PDB entry 6ILM | electron microscopy, 3.40 A resolution | chains A and C of the 6 polymer chains in the assembly

# Chain A
Name: Capsid protein VP1
Organism: Echovirus E6
Sequence (289 residues; row label = number of the first residue in the row):
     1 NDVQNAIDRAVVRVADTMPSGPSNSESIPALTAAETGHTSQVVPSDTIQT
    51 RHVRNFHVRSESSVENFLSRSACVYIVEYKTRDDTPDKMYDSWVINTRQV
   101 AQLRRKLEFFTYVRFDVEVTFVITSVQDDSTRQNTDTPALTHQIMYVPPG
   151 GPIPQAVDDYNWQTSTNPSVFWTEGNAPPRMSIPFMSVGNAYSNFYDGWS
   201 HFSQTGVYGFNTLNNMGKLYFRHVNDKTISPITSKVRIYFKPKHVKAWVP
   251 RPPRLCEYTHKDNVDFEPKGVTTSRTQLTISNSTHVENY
Bound ions: K+: Val14, Asp16
Ligand contacts: sphingosine (SPH): Ile95, Thr97, Arg98, Leu107, Val113, Phe115, Val117, Val119, Tyr146, Pro168, Met181, Ile183, Met186, Tyr192, Asn194, Asn214, Met216, Leu219, Phe240

# Chain C
Name: Capsid protein VP3
Organism: Echovirus E6
Sequence (238 residues; numbered 1 to 238; the number before each row is that of its first residue):
     1 GLPVMNTPGSNQFLTSDDYQSPTAMPQFDVTPEMNIPGEVKNLMEIAEVD
    51 SVVPVNNVNENVNSLEAYRIPVHSVTETGAQVFGFTLQPGADTVMERTLL
   101 GEILNYYANWSGSIKLTFMYCGSAMATGKFLLAYSPPGAGVPKNRREAML
   151 GTHIIWDIGLQSSCVLCVPWISQTHYRFVSKDIYTDAGFITCWYQTSIVV
   201 PAEVQNQSVILCFVSACNDFSVRLLRDSPFVRQTAFYQ

# Chain A / chain C interface
Contacting residue pairs - 161 pairs, chain A then chain C:
  Val14(A) with Asn218(C); Ser221(C)
  Ala15(A) with Asn218(C), hydrogen bond (backbone-backbone); Asp219(C)
  Thr17(A) with Asp219(C)
  Ala30(A) with Ser163(C); Cys164(C); Val165(C)
  Leu31(A) with Trp156(C); Gln161(C)
  Thr32(A) with Gln161(C); Ser163(C); Val165(C)
  Ala33(A) with Ser163(C)
  Ala34(A) with Thr117(C); Ser163(C), hydrogen bond (backbone-side chain)
  Glu35(A) with Met119(C); Ser162(C), hydrogen bond
  Thr39(A) with Glu48(C); Val49(C); Asp50(C), hydrogen bond (side chain-backbone)
  Ser40(A) with Lys115(C), hydrogen bond (backbone-side chain); Val165(C)
  Gln41(A) with Lys115(C)
  Val42(A) with Lys115(C); Val165(C), hydrophobic; Cys167(C); Cys217(C)
  Pro44(A) with Ser113(C); Cys167(C), hydrophobic
  Ile48(A) with Thr152(C); Pro169(C), hydrophobic
  His57(A) with Ser111(C); His175(C); Tyr176(C); Ser221(C)
  Arg59(A) with Asn42(C); Met44(C); Glu48(C), salt bridge; Cys217(C), hydrogen bond (side chain-backbone); Asn218(C), hydrogen bond (side chain-backbone); Asp219(C); Phe220(C), hydrogen bond (side chain-backbone); Ser221(C)
  Glu61(A) with Tyr107(C); Arg223(C); Leu225(C)
  Ser62(A) with Asn42(C), hydrogen bond (backbone-side chain); Leu43(C), hydrogen bond (backbone-backbone); Met44(C); Tyr107(C); Val222(C)
  Ser63(A) with Lys41(C); Asn42(C)
  Asn66(A) with Leu225(C)
  Phe67(A) with Leu43(C), hydrophobic; Tyr106(C), hydrophobic; Tyr107(C); Leu225(C), hydrophobic
  Arg70(A) with Leu225(C)
  Ser71(A) with Phe13(C); Thr15(C)
  Ile76(A) with Phe236(C), hydrophobic
  Arg98(A) with Tyr237(C)
  Gln99(A) with Gln233(C); Phe236(C); Tyr237(C)
  Val100(A) with Gln233(C)
  Ala101(A) with Val231(C), hydrophobic; Gln233(C); Tyr237(C)
  Gln102(A) with Val231(C)
  Arg104(A) with Tyr237(C)
  Arg105(A) with Glu102(C), salt bridge; Tyr106(C), hydrogen bond; Phe230(C); Val231(C)
  Phe109(A) with Tyr106(C), hydrophobic
  Phe110(A) with Val40(C), hydrophobic; Leu43(C), hydrophobic; Ile46(C), hydrophobic
  Arg114(A) with Val30(C); Thr31(C), hydrogen bond (side chain-backbone)
  Thr120(A) with Phe13(C)
  Pro168(A) with Ala24(C)
  Ala177(A) with Asn11(C)
  Arg180(A) with Phe13(C); Asp17(C), salt bridge; Tyr19(C); Ser21(C)
  Met181(A) with Ser21(C); Pro22(C)
  Ser182(A) with Ser21(C), hydrogen bond; Pro22(C), hydrogen bond (backbone-backbone); Thr23(C); Ala24(C), hydrogen bond (backbone-backbone)
  Pro184(A) with Thr23(C); Phe28(C), hydrophobic
  Phe185(A) with Phe28(C); Val30(C), hydrophobic; Thr31(C)
  Met186(A) with Phe28(C), hydrophobic
  Ser187(A) with Thr31(C)
  Gly189(A) with Thr31(C)
  Asn190(A) with Thr31(C); Pro32(C); Met34(C), hydrogen bond
  Lys241(A) with Asp17(C)
  Lys246(A) with Glu33(C); Glu39(C), salt bridge
  Ala247(A) with Glu39(C); Val40(C), hydrogen bond (backbone-backbone)
  Trp248(A) with Glu33(C); Ile36(C), hydrogen bond (side chain-backbone); Gly38(C); Glu39(C)
  Val249(A) with Gly38(C), hydrogen bond (backbone-backbone)
  Pro250(A) with Val40(C); Ile46(C), hydrophobic
  Pro253(A) with Leu99(C); Glu102(C)
  Leu255(A) with Arg97(C)
  Tyr258(A) with Tyr237(C), hydrophobic
  His260(A) with Tyr237(C)
  Lys261(A) with Tyr237(C), hydrogen bond (backbone-backbone)
  Lys269(A) with Arg97(C)
  Gly270(A) with Asn63(C)
  Val271(A) with Pro54(C), hydrophobic; Val62(C); Tyr68(C); Arg97(C)
  Thr272(A) with Val62(C); Thr93(C), hydrogen bond (side chain-backbone)
  Thr273(A) with Asn57(C); Thr93(C), hydrogen bond (backbone-side chain)
  Ser274(A) with Asn57(C), hydrogen bond (side chain-backbone); Val58(C); Asn59(C), hydrogen bond (side chain-backbone); Val62(C)
  Arg275(A) with Asn57(C); Gly84(C); Asp92(C), salt bridge; Thr93(C)
  Gln277(A) with Asn57(C); Val58(C)
  Leu278(A) with Val55(C); Asn56(C); Val58(C), hydrophobic; Val82(C); Phe83(C), hydrophobic; Gly84(C)
  Thr279(A) with Val82(C); Phe83(C)
  Ile280(A) with Gln81(C); Gly84(C); Phe85(C); Val141(C), hydrophobic
  Ser281(A) with Val141(C)
  Asn282(A) with Gly140(C); Val141(C), hydrogen bond (side chain-backbone); Lys143(C)
Other interface residues (no listed pair), chain A (88 interface residues in all): His38, Val43, Thr47, Asn55, Val58, Val64, Val74, Glu118, Val122, Pro178, Ile183, Val188, Ala191, Tyr239, Lys243, Pro252, Thr259
Other interface residues (no listed pair), chain C (96 interface residues in all): Leu14, Ser16, Met25, Pro37, Ser64, Thr86, Val94, Glu96, Ile154, Asp157, Phe189, Ile190, Phe213, Ser215, Asp227, Gln238

# In short
Chain A and chain C form an interface of 88 and 96 residues respectively, with 25 hydrogen bonds and 5 salt
bridges. Polar pairs include Arg59(A)-Glu48(C), Arg105(A)-Glu102(C) and Arg180(A)-Asp17(C). Sphingosine is
bound between chain A and chain C. Val14(A) and Asp16(A) form the K+ site.
Chain A is Capsid protein VP1 and chain C is Capsid protein VP3, both from Echovirus E6; the structure,
Cryo-EM structure of Echovirus 6 complexed with its uncoating receptor FcRn at PH 7.4, was determined by
electron microscopy, deposited together with 6ILJ, 6ILK, 6ILL, 6ILN, 6ILO and 6ILP.
